3QMN - chains B and C of the 3 polymer chains in the assembly; structure by X-ray diffraction, 1.85 A resolution.

# Chain B (and C)
Protein: Holo-[acyl-carrier-protein] synthase
Organism: Vibrio cholerae O1 biovar El Tor
Notes: EC 2.7.8.7; chain C of this document is another copy of the same molecule, construct and numbering; everything in this record applies to it too
UniProt: Q9KPB6 (ACPS_VIBCH); numbering as in UniProt (aligned over 1-126)
Sequence (129 residues; each row starts with the number of its first residue; numbers below 1 keep their minus sign (Ser-2 is residue -2)):
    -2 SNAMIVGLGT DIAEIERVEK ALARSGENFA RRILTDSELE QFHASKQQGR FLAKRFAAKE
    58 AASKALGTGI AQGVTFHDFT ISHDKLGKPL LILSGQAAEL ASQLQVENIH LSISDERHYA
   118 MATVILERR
Not modelled in the structure: -2 to -1, 126
Construct notes: expression tag (-2 to 0)
Modified / non-standard residues: Mse1 (selenomethionine; parent Met); Mse118 (selenomethionine; parent Met)
Ion coordination: Ca2+ site 1: Asp8, Glu57 (together with coenzyme A); Ca2+ site 2: Asp112 (together with coenzyme A)
Small-molecule neighbours:
  - coenzyme A (COA), molecule 1: Asp8, Ile30, Phe53, Glu57, Ser60, Lys61, Gly64, Thr65, Gly66, Ile67, Phe73
  - coenzyme A (COA), molecule 2: Lys51, Arg52, His80, Leu83, Gly84, Lys85, Pro86, Ile110, Ser111, Asp112
Reported in the primary citation:
  - binding site for coenzyme A: Asp8, Lys51, Lys61, Gly64, His80, Leu83, Pro86, Ile110, Ser111, Asp112
  - catalytic residues: Lys61 (citing earlier work)

# How chain B and chain C interact
Residue-residue contacts (33; chain B residue first):
  Ala0(B) - Ala0(C)
  Mse1(B) - Asn105(C)
  Mse1(B) - Glu124(C)
  Ile2(B) - His107(C)  hydrogen bond (backbone-side chain)
  Ile2(B) - Ile122(C)  hydrophobic
  Ile2(B) - Glu124(C)  hydrogen bond (backbone-side chain)
  Leu5(B) - His107(C)
  Leu5(B) - Leu108(C)
  Leu5(B) - Ser109(C)
  Leu5(B) - Thr120(C)
  Leu5(B) - Ile122(C)  hydrophobic
  Gly6(B) - Ser109(C)
  Thr7(B) - Ser109(C)  hydrogen bond (backbone-side chain)
  Thr7(B) - Ser111(C)
  Thr7(B) - Mse118(C)
  Asp8(B) - Ser111(C)  hydrogen bond
  Asp8(B) - Mse118(C)
  Ile9(B) - Ser111(C)  hydrogen bond (backbone-side chain)
  Ile9(B) - Glu113(C)
  Ile9(B) - Mse118(C)  hydrophobic
  Glu11(B) - Glu113(C)
  Glu11(B) - Arg114(C)  salt bridge
  Arg14(B) - Arg114(C)
  Lys61(B) - Ser109(C)
  Lys61(B) - Ile110(C)  hydrogen bond (side chain-backbone)
  Lys61(B) - Ser111(C)
  Gly64(B) - Leu83(C)
  Gln69(B) - Leu83(C)
  Tyr116(B) - Glu113(C)
  Tyr116(B) - His115(C)
  Tyr116(B) - Tyr116(C)
  Mse118(B) - Mse118(C)
  Ile122(B) - Ile122(C)  hydrophobic
Also at the interface, not in a pair above, chain B (17 interface residues in all): Thr65
Also at the interface, not in a pair above, chain C (20 interface residues in all): Ile2, Lys85, Asp112, Val121

# Overview
17 residues of chain B and 20 residues of chain C are in contact, with 6 hydrogen bonds and 1 salt bridge.
Polar pairs include Glu11(B)-Arg114(C), Ile2(B)-His107(C) and Ile2(B)-Glu124(C). Ligands of chain B: coenzyme
A. The paper reports the catalytic residue Lys61(B); a binding site for coenzyme A at Asp8(B), Lys51(B) and
Lys61(B) among others.
Chain B and chain C are both Holo-[acyl-carrier-protein] synthase (Vibrio cholerae O1 biovar El Tor); the
structure, Crystal Structure of 4'-Phosphopantetheinyl Transferase AcpS from Vibrio cholerae O1 biovar eltor,
was determined by X-ray diffraction together with 4JM7 and 3HYK from the same study.
